1PZG - chains A and B of the 4 polymer chains in the assembly; structure by X-ray diffraction, 1.60 A resolution.

# Chain A (and B)
Protein: lactate dehydrogenase
Organism: Toxoplasma gondii
Notes: EC 1.1.1.27; chain B of this document is another copy of the same molecule, construct and numbering; everything in this record applies to it too
Reference sequence: P90613 (P90613_TOXGO); the construct has insertions or renumbered stretches relative to UniProt, so the offset changes along the chain: 12-33 = UniProt 1-22; 35-47 = UniProt 23-35; 49-72 = UniProt 36-59; 74-81 = UniProt 62-69; 11 more segments
Amino-acid sequence (331 residues; row label = number of the first residue in the row; note: 17 numbers in that range are skipped by the numbering (no residue carries them; nothing is unmodelled there); a row labelled like 73A-73B holds insertion residues (73A, then the next letters in order)):
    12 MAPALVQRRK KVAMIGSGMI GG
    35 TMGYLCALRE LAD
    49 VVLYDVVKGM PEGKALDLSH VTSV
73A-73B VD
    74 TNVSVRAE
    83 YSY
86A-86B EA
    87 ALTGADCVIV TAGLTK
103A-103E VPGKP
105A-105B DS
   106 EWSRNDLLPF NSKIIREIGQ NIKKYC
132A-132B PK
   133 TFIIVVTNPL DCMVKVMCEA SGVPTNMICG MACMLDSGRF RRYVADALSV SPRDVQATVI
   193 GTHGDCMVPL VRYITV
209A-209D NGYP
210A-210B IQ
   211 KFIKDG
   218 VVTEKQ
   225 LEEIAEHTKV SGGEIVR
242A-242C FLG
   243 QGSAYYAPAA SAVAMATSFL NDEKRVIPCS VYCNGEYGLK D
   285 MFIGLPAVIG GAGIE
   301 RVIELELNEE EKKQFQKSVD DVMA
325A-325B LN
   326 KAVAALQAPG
Unresolved in the structure: 12-13, 335
Modified / non-standard residues: Cys150 (s,s-(2-hydroxyethyl)thiocysteine; CME)
Sequence notes: modified residue (150); cloning artifact (334-335)
Ligand contacts: 3-acetylpyridine adenine dinucleotide (A3D): Gly27, Ser28, Gly29, Met30, Ile31, Gly32, Tyr52, Asp53, Val54, Val55, Met58, Tyr85, Thr97, Ala98, Gly99, Leu100, Thr101, Leu112, Asn116, Ile119, Val138, Thr139, Asn140, Leu142, Met163, Ala164, Leu167, His195, Ser245, Ala246, Pro250

# How chain A and chain B interact
Contacting residue pairs (38):
  Pro14(A) - Asn158(B)
  Pro14(A) - Ala296(B)
  Pro14(A) - Ile298(B)
  Ala15(A) - Ala296(B)
  Leu16(A) - Gly295(B)
  Leu16(A) - Ala296(B)  hydrophobic
  Val17(A) - Met159(B)  hydrophobic
  Val17(A) - Gly295(B)  hydrogen bond (backbone-backbone)
  Gln18(A) - Lys21(B)  hydrogen bond
  Gln18(A) - Asp92(B)  hydrogen bond
  Gln18(A) - Phe261(B)
  Gln18(A) - Leu262(B)
  Gln18(A) - Asp264(B)
  Gln18(A) - Gly295(B)  hydrogen bond (backbone-backbone)
  Arg20(A) - Asn263(B)
  Arg20(A) - Asp264(B)  salt bridge
  Lys21(A) - Gln18(B)  hydrogen bond
  Glu44(A) - Asn263(B)  hydrogen bond
  Glu44(A) - Glu265(B)
  Asp73B(A) - Arg185(B)  salt bridge
  Asn75(A) - Glu265(B)  hydrogen bond (side chain-backbone)
  Asp92(A) - Gln18(B)  hydrogen bond
  Asn158(A) - Pro14(B)
  Arg185(A) - Asp73B(B)  salt bridge
  Phe261(A) - Gln18(B)
  Leu262(A) - Gln18(B)
  Asn263(A) - Arg20(B)
  Asn263(A) - Glu44(B)  hydrogen bond
  Asp264(A) - Gln18(B)
  Asp264(A) - Arg20(B)  salt bridge
  Glu265(A) - Glu44(B)
  Glu265(A) - Asn75(B)  hydrogen bond (backbone-side chain)
  Gly295(A) - Leu16(B)
  Gly295(A) - Val17(B)  hydrogen bond (backbone-backbone)
  Gly295(A) - Gln18(B)  hydrogen bond (backbone-backbone)
  Ala296(A) - Pro14(B)
  Ala296(A) - Ala15(B)
  Ala296(A) - Leu16(B)
Also at the interface, not in a pair above, chain A (25 interface residues in all): Lys132B, Met159, Lys266, Ile298, Glu299
Also at the interface, not in a pair above, chain B (25 interface residues in all): Lys132B, Lys266, Glu299

# Overview
The chain A/chain B interface involves 25 residues from each chain; the contacts include 12 hydrogen bonds and
4 salt bridges. Among the polar pairs are Arg20(A)-Asp264(B), Asp73B(A)-Arg185(B) and Gln18(A)-Lys21(B). Bound
to chain A: 3-acetylpyridine adenine dinucleotide.
Both chains are lactate dehydrogenase (Toxoplasma gondii). Entry 1PZG (T.gondii LDH1 complexed with APAD and
sulfate at 1.6 Angstroms) was determined by X-ray diffraction together with 1PZE, 1PZF and 1PZH from the same
study.
